PDB entry 4BOH | X-ray diffraction, 2.60 A resolution | chains H and M of the 3 polymer chains in the assembly

# Chain H
Name: Thrombin heavy chain
Organism: Homo sapiens
Notes: EC 3.4.21.5
Reference sequence: P00734 (THRB_HUMAN); residues 321-579 here correspond to UniProt positions 364-622 (UniProt number = residue number + 43)
Sequence (259 residues; each row starts with the number of its first residue):
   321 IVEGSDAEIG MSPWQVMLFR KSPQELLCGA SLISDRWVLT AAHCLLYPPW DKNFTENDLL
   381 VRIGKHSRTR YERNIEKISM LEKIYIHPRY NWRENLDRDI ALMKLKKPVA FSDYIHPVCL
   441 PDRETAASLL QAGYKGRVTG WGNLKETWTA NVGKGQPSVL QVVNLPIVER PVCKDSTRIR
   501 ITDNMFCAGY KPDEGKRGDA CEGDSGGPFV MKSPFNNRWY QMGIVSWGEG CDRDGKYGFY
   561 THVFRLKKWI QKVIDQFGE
Not modelled in the structure: 474
Disulfide bonds: Cys348-Cys364, Cys493-Cys507, Cys521-Cys551
Covalently attached groups: N-acetylglucosamine (NAG) linked to Asn373
Ion coordination: Na+: Arg553, Lys556

# Chain M
Name: Thrombin inhibitor madanin 1
Organism: Haemaphysalis longicornis
Reference sequence: Q86FP9 (Q86FP9_HAELO); residues 1-60 here correspond to UniProt positions 20-79 (UniProt number = residue number + 19)
Sequence (60 residues; each row starts with the number of its first residue):
     1 YPERDSAKEG NQEQERALHV KVQKRTDGDA DYDEYEEDGT TPTPDPTAPT AKPRLRGNKP
Not modelled in the structure: 1-50, 56-60

# Interface between chain H and chain M
Pairs across the interface (27; chain H residue first):
  His363(H) with Pro53(M)
  Tyr367(H) with Ala51(M); Pro53(M)
  Trp370(H) with Pro53(M); Leu55(M)
  Trp412(H) with Ala51(M)
  Glu414(H) with Ala51(M)
  Asn415(H) with Ala51(M)
  Leu416(H) with Pro53(M)
  Ala470(H) with Arg54(M)
  Asn471(H) with Lys52(M), hydrogen bond (side chain-backbone); Pro53(M), hydrogen bond (side chain-backbone); Arg54(M), hydrogen bond (backbone-backbone)
  Ile499(H) with Ala51(M); Lys52(M)
  Asp519(H) with Arg54(M), salt bridge
  Ala520(H) with Arg54(M), hydrogen bond (backbone-side chain)
  Cys521(H) with Arg54(M)
  Glu522(H) with Arg54(M)
  Trp547(H) with Lys52(M); Pro53(M), hydrophobic; Arg54(M)
  Gly548(H) with Lys52(M); Arg54(M)
  Glu549(H) with Lys52(M)
  Gly550(H) with Arg54(M), hydrogen bond (backbone-side chain)
  Gly558(H) with Arg54(M)
Other interface residues (no listed pair), chain H (25 interface residues in all): Thr469, Val472, Ser525, Val545, Ser546, Cys551
The authors on this interface:
  - interface residues, chain M: Ala51(M), Lys52(M), Pro53(M), Arg54(M)

# Overview
25 residues of chain H and 5 residues of chain M are in contact, with 5 hydrogen bonds and 1 salt bridge.
Polar pairs include Asp519(H)-Arg54(M), Asn471(H)-Lys52(M) and Asn471(H)-Pro53(M). Covalently linked
N-acetylglucosamine: at Asn373(H). The Na+ site is built by Arg553(H) and Lys556(H). The paper reports
interface residues Ala51(M), Lys52(M) and Pro53(M) among others.
Here chain H is Thrombin heavy chain (Homo sapiens) and chain M is Thrombin inhibitor madanin 1 (Haemaphysalis
longicornis). Entry 4BOH (Madanins (MEROPS I53) are cleaved by thrombin and factor Xa) was determined by X-ray
diffraction.
